8YM6 - chains A and H of the 13 polymer chains in the assembly; structure by X-ray diffraction, 3.30 A resolution.

[Chain A]
Protein: Caspase-8 subunit p10
Source organism: Homo sapiens
UniProtKB: Q14790 (CASP8_HUMAN); residue numbers follow UniProt; this construct covers 1-185
Sequence (185 residues; each row starts with the number of its first residue):
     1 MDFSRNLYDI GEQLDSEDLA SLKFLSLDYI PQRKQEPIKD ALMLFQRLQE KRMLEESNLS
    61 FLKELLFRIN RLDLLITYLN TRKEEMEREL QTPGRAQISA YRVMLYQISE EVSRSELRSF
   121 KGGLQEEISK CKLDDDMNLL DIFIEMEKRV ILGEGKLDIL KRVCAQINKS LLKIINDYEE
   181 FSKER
Disordered / not traced: 1, 181-185
Construct notes: engineered mutation Gly122 (Phe in Q14790), Gly123 (Leu in Q14790)
What the authors report for this chain:
  - mutagenesis - E12A/F122G/L123G, N70A/F122G/L123G, E110A/F122G/L123G: unchanged binding to CASP8 and FADD-like apoptosis regulator subunit p43 (chain H)

[Chain H]
Protein: CASP8 and FADD-like apoptosis regulator subunit p43
Source organism: Homo sapiens
UniProtKB: O15519 (CFLAR_HUMAN); numbering as in UniProt (aligned over 1-181)
Sequence (184 residues; each row starts with the number of its first residue; numbers below 1 keep their minus sign (Gly-2 is residue -2)):
    -2 GSHMSAEVIH QVEEALDTDE KEMLLFLCRD VAIDVVPPNV RDLLDILRER GKLSVGDLAE
    58 LLYRVRRFDL LKRILKMDRK AVETHLLRNP HLVSDYRVLM AEIGEDLDKS DVSSLIFLMK
   118 DYMGRGKISK EKSFLDLVVE LEKLNLVAPD QLDLLEKCLK NIHRIDLKTK IQKYKQSVQG
   178 AGTS
Disordered / not traced: -2 to 0, 176-181
Construct notes: expression tag (-2 to 0)
What the authors report for this chain:
  - self-association interface (contacts with another copy of this molecule); pairs are residue here / residue on that copy: Phe114-Ala3
  - mutagenesis - H7G: decreased binding to another copy of this molecule

[How chain A and chain H interact]
Pairs across the interface (28):
  Pro31(A) with Glu102(H)
  Gln32(A) with Glu102(H); Asp103(H)
  Arg33(A) with Asp16(H), salt bridge; Gly101(H); Glu102(H), salt bridge; Leu104(H)
  Lys34(A) with Glu102(H), salt bridge
  Glu36(A) with Asp105(H); Lys106(H), hydrogen bond (side chain-backbone)
  Gln49(A) with Asp66(H)
  Glu50(A) with Arg63(H); Arg64(H); Phe65(H), hydrogen bond (backbone-backbone); Asp66(H), hydrogen bond (backbone-backbone)
  Lys51(A) with Phe65(H)
  Arg52(A) with Phe65(H); Asp75(H), salt bridge
  Lys148(A) with Asp105(H), salt bridge; Asp108(H), salt bridge; His160(H); Arg161(H); Ile162(H), hydrogen bond (backbone-backbone); Asp163(H), hydrogen bond (backbone-backbone)
  Arg149(A) with His160(H), hydrogen bond; Ile162(H)
  Val150(A) with Ile162(H), hydrophobic; Asp163(H)
Interface residues without a listed pair, chain A (14 interface residues in all): Ser129, Glu147
Interface residues without a listed pair, chain H (23 interface residues in all): Glu17, Met20, Lys69, Arg76, Ser130, Thr166
The authors on this interface:
  - hot spots on chain A (mutagenesis) - R33D/F122G/L123G, R52D/F122G/L123G: decreased binding to CASP8 and FADD-like apoptosis regulator subunit p43 (chain H)

[In short]
The interface between chain A and chain H involves 14 residues on one side and 23 on the other; the contacts
include 6 hydrogen bonds and 6 salt bridges. Among the polar pairs are Arg33(A)-Asp16(H), Arg33(A)-Glu102(H)
and Lys34(A)-Glu102(H). From the paper: R33D/F122G/L123G and R52D/F122G/L123G of chain A reduce binding to
CASP8 and FADD-like apoptosis regulator subunit p43 (chain H); a self-association interface involving
Phe114(H); 6 substitutions were tested in all.
Chain A is Caspase-8 subunit p10 and chain H is CASP8 and FADD-like apoptosis regulator subunit p43, both from
Homo sapiens; the structure, Structure of Caspase-8/cFLIP death effector domain assembly, was determined by
X-ray diffraction together with 8YM4, 8YM5, 8YNI, 8YNK, 8YNL, 8YNM and 8YNN from the same study.
